4WZ9 - chains A and B of the 4 polymer chains in the assembly; structure by X-ray diffraction, 2.65 A resolution.

== Chain A (and B) ==
Protein: Agap004809-pa
Organism: Anopheles gambiae
Notes: chain B of this document is another copy of the same molecule, construct and numbering; everything in this record applies to it too
UniProt: Q7Q2T8 (Q7Q2T8_ANOGA); numbering as in UniProt (aligned over 22-945)
Sequence (957 residues; numbered 18 to 974; the number before each row is that of its first residue):
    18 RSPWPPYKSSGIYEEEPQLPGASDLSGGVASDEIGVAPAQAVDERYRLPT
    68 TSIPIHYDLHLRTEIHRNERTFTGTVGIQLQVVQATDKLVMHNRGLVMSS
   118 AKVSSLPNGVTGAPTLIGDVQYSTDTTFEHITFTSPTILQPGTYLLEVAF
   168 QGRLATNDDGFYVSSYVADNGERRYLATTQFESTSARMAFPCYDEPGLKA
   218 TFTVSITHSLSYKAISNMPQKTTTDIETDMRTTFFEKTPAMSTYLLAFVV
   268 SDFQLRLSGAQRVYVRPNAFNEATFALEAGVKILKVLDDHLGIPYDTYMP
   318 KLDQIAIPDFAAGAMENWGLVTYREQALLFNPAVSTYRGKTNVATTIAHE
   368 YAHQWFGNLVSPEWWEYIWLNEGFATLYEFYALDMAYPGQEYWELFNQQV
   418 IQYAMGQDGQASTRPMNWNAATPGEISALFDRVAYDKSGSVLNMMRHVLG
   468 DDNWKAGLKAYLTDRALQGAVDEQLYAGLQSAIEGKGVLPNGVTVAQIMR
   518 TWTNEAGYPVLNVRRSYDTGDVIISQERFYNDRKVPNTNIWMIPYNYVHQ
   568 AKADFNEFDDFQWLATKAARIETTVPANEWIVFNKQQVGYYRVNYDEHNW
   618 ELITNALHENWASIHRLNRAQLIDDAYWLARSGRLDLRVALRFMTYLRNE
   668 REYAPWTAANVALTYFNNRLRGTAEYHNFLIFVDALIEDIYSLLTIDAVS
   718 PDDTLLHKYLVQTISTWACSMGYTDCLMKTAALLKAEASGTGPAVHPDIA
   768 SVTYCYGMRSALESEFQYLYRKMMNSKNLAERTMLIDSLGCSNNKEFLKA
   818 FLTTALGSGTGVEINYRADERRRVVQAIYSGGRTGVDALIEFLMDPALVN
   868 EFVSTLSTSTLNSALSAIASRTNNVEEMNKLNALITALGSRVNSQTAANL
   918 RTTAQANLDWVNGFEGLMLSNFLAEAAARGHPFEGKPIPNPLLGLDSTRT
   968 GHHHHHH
Unresolved in the structure: 18-56, 826-830, 944-974 (chain B: 18-56, 944-974)
Sequence notes: expression tag (18-21, 946-974); conflict A943 (Phe in Q7Q2T8)
Disulfide bonds: C736-C743, C772-C808
Covalent attachments: covalent link Y534-H615
Bound ions: Zn2+: H366, H370, E389 (shared with 1 residue of chain M)
Residues lining bound ligands: N-cyclohexyltaurine (NHE; 2-[N-cyclohexylamino]ethane sulfonic acid): A185, D186, N187, R191, Q271, P284, N285, F287
Reported in the primary citation:
  - Zn2+ coordination: H366, H370, E389
  - binding site for Ala-ala-ala-lys-ala: E199, G330, A331, E333, H366, E389, Y452
  - catalytic residues: Y452 (citing earlier work)
  - self-association interface (contacts with another copy of this molecule); pairs are residue here / residue on that copy: R531-D653 (salt bridge), K551-K551 (hydrogen bond)

== How chain A and chain B interact ==
Contacting residue pairs - 32 pairs, chain A then chain B:
  R62(A) - G757(B)  hydrogen bond (side chain-backbone)
  R62(A) - G759(B)
  R87(A) - Q271(B)
  T88(A) - Q271(B)
  T88(A) - L272(B)
  T88(A) - F287(B)
  G112(A) - N288(B)
  V114(A) - R273(B)
  V114(A) - N288(B)
  Q168(A) - F287(B)
  G169(A) - F287(B)
  R170(A) - D186(B)  salt bridge
  R170(A) - Q271(B)
  R170(A) - P284(B)  hydrogen bond (side chain-backbone)
  R170(A) - N285(B)
  A172(A) - D186(B)
  T173(A) - D186(B)  hydrogen bond
  T173(A) - N187(B)  hydrogen bond (backbone-side chain)
  N174(A) - D186(B)
  Y192(A) - S228(B)
  S825(A) - R84(B)
  S876(A) - G828(B)
  S876(A) - V829(B)
  N879(A) - G828(B)  hydrogen bond (side chain-backbone)
  S907(A) - G824(B)
  S907(A) - S825(B)  hydrogen bond (backbone-backbone)
  R908(A) - S825(B)  hydrogen bond (backbone-side chain)
  N910(A) - S825(B)
  N910(A) - G826(B)
  N910(A) - T827(B)
  Q912(A) - T827(B)  hydrogen bond
  T913(A) - T827(B)
Also at the interface, not in a pair above, chain A (24 interface residues in all): N85, T143, S871, T875
Also at the interface, not in a pair above, chain B (24 interface residues in all): Y192, T291, A350, E830, T872

== Summary ==
The chain A/chain B interface involves 24 residues from each chain; the contacts include 8 hydrogen bonds and
1 salt bridge. Polar pairs include R170(A)-D186(B), R62(A)-G757(B) and R170(A)-P284(B). Ligands of chain A:
N-cyclohexyltaurine. The paper reports the catalytic residue Y452(A); a binding site for Ala-ala-ala-lys-ala
at E199(A), G330(A) and A331(A) among others.
Chain A and chain B are both Agap004809-pa (Anopheles gambiae); the structure, APN1 from Anopheles gambiae,
was determined by X-ray diffraction.
